Entry 6BZU (X-ray diffraction, 2.70 A resolution); this record covers chains B and J of the 3 polymer chains in the assembly.

[Chain B]
Molecule: 19B3 Light Chain
Source organism: Mus musculus
Amino-acid sequence (219 residues; numbered 0 to 214 plus 4 insertion-coded residues; the number before each row is that of its first residue; a row labelled like 27A-27D holds insertion residues (27A, then the next letters in order); numbering starts at 0):
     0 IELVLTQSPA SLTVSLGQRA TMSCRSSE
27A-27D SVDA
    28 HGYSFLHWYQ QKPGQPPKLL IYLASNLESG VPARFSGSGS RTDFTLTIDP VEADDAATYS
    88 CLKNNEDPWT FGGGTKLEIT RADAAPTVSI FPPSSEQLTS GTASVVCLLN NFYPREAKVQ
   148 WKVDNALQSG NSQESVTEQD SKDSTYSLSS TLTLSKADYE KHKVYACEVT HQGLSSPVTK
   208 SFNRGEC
Disordered / not traced: 0-1, 214
Disulfide bonds: Cys23-Cys88, Cys134-Cys194

[Chain J]
Molecule: E2 AS412 peptide
Amino-acid sequence (13 residues; numbered 411 to 423; the number before each row is that of its first residue):
   411 RQLINTNGSW HIN
Disordered / not traced: 411, 422-423

[How chain B and chain J interact]
Contacting residue pairs (14; chain B residue first):
  His28(B) with Trp420(J), hydrogen bond (side chain-backbone); His421(J)
  Tyr30(B) with Gln412(J)
  Phe32(B) with Trp420(J)
  Asn91(B) with Trp420(J), hydrogen bond (backbone-side chain)
  Asn92(B) with Gly418(J); Ser419(J); Trp420(J)
  Glu93(B) with Gly418(J); Ser419(J)
  Asp94(B) with Asn417(J); Gly418(J)
  Trp96(B) with Asn415(J); Gly418(J), hydrogen bond (side chain-backbone)
Other interface residues (no listed pair), chain J (8 interface residues in all): Leu413

[Summary]
Chain B and chain J each contribute 8 residues to their interface; the contacts include 3 hydrogen bonds.
Polar contacts include His28(B)-Trp420(J), Asn91(B)-Trp420(J) and Trp96(B)-Gly418(J).
Chain B is 19B3 Light Chain (Mus musculus) and chain J is E2 AS412 peptide; the structure, Structure of the
Hepatitis C virus envelope glycoprotein E2 antigenic region 412-423 bound to the broadly ..., was determined
by X-ray diffraction together with 6BZY from the same study.
